Entry 3G96 (X-ray diffraction, 3.01 A resolution); this record covers chains A and P of the 3 polymer chains in the assembly.

# Chain A
Name: U1 small nuclear ribonucleoprotein A
Source organism: Homo sapiens
Notes: fragment: RNA BINDING DOMAIN to 98)
UniProt: P09012 (SNRPA_HUMAN); residues 1-98 here = UniProt positions 1-98
Chain sequence (98 residues; numbered 1 to 98; the number before each row is that of its first residue):
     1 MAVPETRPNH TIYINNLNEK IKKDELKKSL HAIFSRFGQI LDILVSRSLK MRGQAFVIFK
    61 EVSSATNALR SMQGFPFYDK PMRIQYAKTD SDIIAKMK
Disordered / not traced: 1-6, 97-98
Sequence notes: engineered mutation His-31 (Tyr in P09012), Arg-36 (Gln in P09012)
Swiss-Prot annotation at these positions:
  - modified residue: Ala-2 (N-acetylalanine), Lys-60 (N6-acetyllysine)
  - mutagenesis: Thr-11 (T11V: Abolishes RNA binding), Tyr-13 (Y13F: Substantially reduces RNA binding), Asn-15 (N15V: Abolishes RNA binding), Asn-16 (N16V: Substantially reduces RNA binding), Arg-52 (R52Q: Abolishes RNA binding)

# Chain P
Molecule: Glms ribozyme
Sequence (141 nucleotides; row label = number of the first residue in the row; note: 1 number in that range is skipped by the numbering (no residue carries it; nothing is unmodelled there); a row labelled like 17A-17L holds insertion residues (17A, then the next letters in order)):
    12 XGCAC
17A-17L CAUUGCACUCCG
    18 GUGCCAGUUG ACGAGGUGGG GUUUAUCGAG AUUUCGGCGG AUGACUCCCG GUUGUUCAUC
    78 ACAACCGCAA GCUUUUACUU AAAUCAUUAA GGUGACUUAG UGGACAAAGG UGAAAGUGUG
   138 AUGA
Modified positions: GTP (guanosine-5'-triphosphate) at position 12
From the paper describing this entry:
  - catalytic residues: G33 (citing earlier work)
  - mutagenesis - G33A: decreased catalytic activity (citing earlier work)

# Interface between chain A and chain P
Contacting residue pairs (38):
  Tyr-13(A) with G17E(P), hydrogen bond to the base; C17F(P), stacking on the base
  Asn-15(A) with U17D(P), base contact; G17E(P), hydrogen bond to the base
  Asn-16(A) with U17D(P), hydrogen bond to the base; G17E(P), hydrogen bond to the base
  Glu-19(A) with U17C(P), hydrogen bond to the base; G17E(P), hydrogen bond to the base
  Lys-22(A) with G13(P), phosphate contact
  Leu-44(A) with A17G(P), base contact; C17H(P), sugar contact
  Arg-47(A) with G13(P), salt bridge to the phosphate
  Ser-48(A) with C17K(P), sugar contact; G17L(P), phosphate contact
  Leu-49(A) with G17L(P), hydrogen bond to the phosphate
  Lys-50(A) with G17E(P), hydrogen bond to the sugar
  Met-51(A) with C17F(P), sugar contact; A17G(P), hydrogen bond to the sugar
  Arg-52(A) with A17B(P), hydrogen bond to the base; U17C(P), base contact; G17E(P), hydrogen bond to the base; G17L(P), hydrogen bond to the base
  Gly-53(A) with G17E(P), base contact
  Gln-54(A) with G17E(P), hydrogen bond to the base
  Phe-56(A) with C17F(P), sugar contact; A17G(P), stacking on the base
  Lys-80(A) with U17D(P), hydrogen bond to the base
  Arg-83(A) with U17D(P), hydrogen bond to the base
  Gln-85(A) with C17F(P), base contact
  Tyr-86(A) with C17F(P), base contact
  Ala-87(A) with C17F(P), base contact
  Lys-88(A) with C17F(P), hydrogen bond to the base
  Thr-89(A) with A17G(P), hydrogen bond to the base; C17H(P), base contact
  Asp-90(A) with C17H(P), hydrogen bond to the base
  Ser-91(A) with A17G(P), hydrogen bond to the base; C17H(P), base contact
  Asp-92(A) with C17H(P), hydrogen bond to the base
Interface residues without a listed pair, chain A (28 interface residues in all): Thr-11, Leu-17, Ser-46

# Overview
Chain A and chain P form an interface of 28 and 10 residues respectively, with 20 hydrogen bonds, 1 salt
bridge and 2 aromatic stacking contacts. Polar pairs include Tyr-13(A)/G17E(P), Asn-15(A)/G17E(P) and
Asn-16(A)/U17D(P). Curated annotation (UniProt) lists 5 mutagenesis sites on chain A. From the paper: the
catalytic residue G33(P); G33A of chain P reduces catalytic activity.
Chain A is U1 small nuclear ribonucleoprotein A (Homo sapiens) and chain P is Glms ribozyme; the structure,
Crystal structure of the Bacillus anthracis glmS ribozyme bound to MaN6P, was determined by X-ray diffraction
together with 3L3C, 3G8S, 3G8T and 3G9C from the same study.
